4TLX - chains A and B of the 4 polymer chains in the assembly; structure by X-ray diffraction, 2.23 A resolution.

== Chain A (and B) ==
Protein: KtzI
From: Kutzneria sp. 744
Notes: chain B of this document is another copy of the same molecule, construct and numbering; everything in this record applies to it too
UniProtKB: A8CF85 (A8CF85_9PSEU); residue numbers follow UniProt; this construct covers 3-424
Amino-acid sequence (443 residues; numbered -18 to 424; the number before each row is that of its first residue; numbers below 1 keep their minus sign (Met-18 is residue -18)):
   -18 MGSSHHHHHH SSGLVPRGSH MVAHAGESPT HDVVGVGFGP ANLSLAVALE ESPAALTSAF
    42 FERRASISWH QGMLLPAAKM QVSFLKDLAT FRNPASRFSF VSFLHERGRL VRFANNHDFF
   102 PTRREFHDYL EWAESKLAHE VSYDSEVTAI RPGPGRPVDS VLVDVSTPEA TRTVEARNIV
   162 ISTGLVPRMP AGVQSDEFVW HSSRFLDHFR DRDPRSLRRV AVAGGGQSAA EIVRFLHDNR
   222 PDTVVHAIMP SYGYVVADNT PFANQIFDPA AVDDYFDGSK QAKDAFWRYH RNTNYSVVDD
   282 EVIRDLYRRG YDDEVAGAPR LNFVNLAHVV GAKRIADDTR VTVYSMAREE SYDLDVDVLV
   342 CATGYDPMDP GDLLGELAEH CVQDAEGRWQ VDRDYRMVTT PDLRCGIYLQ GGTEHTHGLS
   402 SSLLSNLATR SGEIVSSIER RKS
Disordered / not traced: -18 to 9
Differences from the reference sequence: initiating methionine (-18); expression tag (-17 to 2)
Bound ions: K+ site 1: Leu30, Glu31, Ser33, Ala35; K+ site 2: Glu115, Leu118, His120; K+ site 3: Ser116, Leu118
Ligand contacts:
  - dihydroflavine-adenine dinucleotide (FDA): Val17, Gly18, Phe19, Gly20, Pro21, Ala22, Asn23, Phe42, Glu43, Arg44, Arg45, Ser49, Trp50, His51, Met54, Met61, Gln62, Val63, Arg104, Ser126, Glu127, Val128, Ser163, Thr164, Gly165, Leu166, Tyr346, Leu354, Gln391, Ser403, Leu404, Leu405, Ser406
  - NADP (NAP; NADP nicotinamide-adenine-dinucleotide phosphate): Met54, Ala59, Lys60, Met61, Gln62, Arg104, Arg169, Pro171, Ala204, Gly205, Gly206, Gly207, Gln208, Ser209, Ala210, Glu212, Ile229, Pro231, Arg272, Asn275, Tyr276, Ser277, Ala308, His309, Val310, Ala343, Thr344, Gly345, Tyr346, Leu404
  - L-ornithine (ORN): Gln62, Val63, Lys67, Asn240, Asn245, Phe248, Thr274, Asn275, Leu404, Ser406
From the paper describing this entry:
  - self-association interface (contacts with another copy of this molecule): Ser260 to Tyr270
  - binding site for NADP: Glu212, Tyr270, Asn275
  - binding site for dihydroflavine-adenine dinucleotide: His51
  - binding site for L-ornithine: Lys67, Asn245, Asn275, Ser406

== Interface between chain A and chain B ==
Residue-residue contacts - 45 pairs, chain A then chain B:
  Ser64(A) - His98(B)
  Phe65(A) - Phe65(B)  hydrophobic
  Phe65(A) - Phe100(B)  hydrophobic
  Leu66(A) - Ala95(B)  hydrophobic
  Thr71(A) - Val82(B)
  Phe72(A) - His86(B)  hydrogen bond (backbone-side chain)
  Phe72(A) - Leu91(B)  hydrophobic
  Phe72(A) - Val92(B)  hydrophobic
  Phe72(A) - Ala95(B)  hydrophobic
  Arg73(A) - His86(B)  hydrogen bond (backbone-side chain)
  Pro75(A) - Val82(B)
  Pro75(A) - Ser83(B)
  Pro75(A) - His86(B)
  Ala76(A) - Ala76(B)
  Val82(A) - Thr71(B)
  Val82(A) - Pro75(B)
  Ser83(A) - Pro75(B)
  His86(A) - Phe72(B)  hydrogen bond (side chain-backbone)
  His86(A) - Arg73(B)  hydrogen bond (side chain-backbone)
  His86(A) - Pro75(B)
  Leu91(A) - Phe72(B)  hydrophobic
  Val92(A) - Phe72(B)  hydrophobic
  Val92(A) - Asp249(B)
  Val92(A) - Pro250(B)
  Asn96(A) - Pro242(B)
  Asn96(A) - Asn245(B)  hydrogen bond
  Asn96(A) - Gln246(B)
  Asn96(A) - Asp249(B)  hydrogen bond
  His98(A) - Ser64(B)
  His98(A) - Phe100(B)
  His98(A) - Phe101(B)
  His98(A) - Asn245(B)
  Asp99(A) - Phe100(B)
  Phe100(A) - Phe65(B)  hydrophobic
  Phe100(A) - His98(B)
  Phe100(A) - Asp99(B)
  Phe100(A) - Phe100(B)  hydrophobic
  Phe101(A) - His98(B)
  Pro242(A) - Asn96(B)
  Asn245(A) - Asn96(B)  hydrogen bond
  Asn245(A) - His98(B)
  Gln246(A) - Asn96(B)
  Asp249(A) - Val92(B)
  Asp249(A) - Asn96(B)  hydrogen bond
  Pro250(A) - Val92(B)
Interface residues without a listed pair, chain A (30 interface residues in all): Lys67, Ser77, Ser80, Arg93, Ala95, Asn97, Asn240
Interface residues without a listed pair, chain B (28 interface residues in all): Leu66, Ser77, Ser80, Arg93, Asn240

== Overview ==
Chain A and chain B form an interface of 30 and 28 residues respectively; the contacts include 8 hydrogen
bonds. Among the polar pairs are Phe72(A)-His86(B), Arg73(A)-His86(B) and Asn96(A)-Asn245(B). The paper
reports a binding site for L-ornithine at Lys67(A), Asn245(A) and Asn275(A) among others; a binding site for
NADP at Glu212(A), Tyr270(A) and Asn275(A).
Chain A and chain B are both KtzI (Kutzneria sp. 744); the structure, Kutzneria sp. 744 ornithine
N-hydroxylase, KtzI-FADred-NADP+-L-orn, was determined by X-ray diffraction, deposited together with 4TLZ,
4TM0, 4TM1, 4TM3 and 4TM4.
